5O2S - chains A and B; structure by X-ray diffraction, 3.22 A resolution.

[Chain A]
Name: GTPase KRas
Organism: Homo sapiens
Reference sequence: P01116 (RASK_HUMAN), isoform P01116-2; numbering as in UniProt (aligned over 1-166)
Sequence (169 residues; each row starts with the number of its first residue; numbers below 1 keep their minus sign (Gly-2 is residue -2)):
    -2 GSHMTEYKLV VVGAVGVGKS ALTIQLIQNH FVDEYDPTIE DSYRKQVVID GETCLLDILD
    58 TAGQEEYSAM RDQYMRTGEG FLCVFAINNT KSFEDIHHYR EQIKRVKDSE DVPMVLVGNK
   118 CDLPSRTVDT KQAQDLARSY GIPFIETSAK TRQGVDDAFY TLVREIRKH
Not modelled in the structure: -2 to 0, 166
Differences from the reference sequence: expression tag (-2 to 0); variant Val12 (Gly in P01116)
Curated features (UniProtKB/Swiss-Prot):
  - motif: Tyr32 to Tyr40 (Effector region)
  - binding site (GTP): Gly10, Ala11, Gly13 to Ala18, Val29 to Thr35, Ala59, Gly60, Asn116 to Asp119
  - modified residue: Met1 (N-acetylmethionine), Thr2 (N-acetylthreonine), Lys104 (N6-acetyllysine)
  - glycosylation: Thr35 (Microbial infection: O-linked (Glc) threonine)
  - natural variant: Lys5 (K5E: In NS3; K5N: In GASC), Gly10 (G10GG: In AML), Val12 (G12V: In GASC; this construct carries the variant), Gly13 (G13D: In GASC, JMML and OES; G13R: In pylocytic astrocytoma), Val14 (V14I: In NS3), Leu19 (L19F: In OES), Gln22 (Q22E: In CFC2; Q22R: In NS3), Pro34 (P34L: In NS3; P34Q: In NS3; P34R: In CFC2), Ile36 (I36M: In NS3), Thr58 (T58I: In NS3), Ala59 (A59T: In GASC), Gly60 (G60R: In CFC2; G60S: In NS3), 8 further natural variant entries in UniProt
  - mutagenesis: Asp38 (D38A: Decreased interaction with MAPKAP1/SIN1), Tyr40 (Y40A: Decreased interaction with MAPKAP1/SIN1), Gln61 (Q61L: Promotes GTP binding)
Metal / ion sites: Mg2+: Ser17 (together with GDP)
Residues lining bound ligands: GDP (guanosine-5'-diphosphate): Ala11, Val12, Gly13, Val14, Gly15, Lys16, Ser17, Ala18, Phe28, Val29, Asp30, Glu31, Tyr32, Asp57, Asn116, Lys117, Asp119, Leu120, Ser145, Ala146, Lys147

[Chain B]
Name: darpin K27
Organism: Homo sapiens
Notes: antibody fragment or engineered binder
Sequence (178 residues; row label = number of the first residue in the row):
     1 MGHHHHHHHH HHSSGHIEGR HMDLGKKLLE AARAGQDDEV RILMANGADV NAHDTFGFTP
    61 LHLAALYGHL EIVEVLLKNG ADVNADDSYG RTPLHLAAMR GHLEIVEVLL KYGADVNAAD
   121 EEGRTPLHLA AKRGHLEIVE VLLKNGADVN AQDKFGKTAF DISIDNGNED LAEILQKL
Not modelled in the structure: 1-21, 178

[Chain A / chain B interface]
Pairs across the interface (39; chain A residue first):
  Ile24(A) - Tyr89(B)
  Gln25(A) - Ser88(B)  hydrogen bond (side chain-backbone)
  Gln25(A) - Tyr89(B)
  Val29(A) - Phe56(B)  hydrophobic
  Asp30(A) - Thr55(B)
  Glu31(A) - Asp54(B)
  Glu31(A) - Thr55(B)
  Tyr32(A) - Phe56(B)  hydrophobic
  Tyr32(A) - Arg91(B)  hydrogen bond
  Asp33(A) - Arg33(B)  salt bridge
  Asp33(A) - Leu63(B)
  Asp33(A) - Tyr67(B)  hydrogen bond
  Thr35(A) - Leu66(B)
  Thr35(A) - Tyr67(B)  hydrogen bond
  Thr35(A) - Arg100(B)
  Ile36(A) - Phe58(B)  hydrophobic
  Ile36(A) - Leu66(B)  hydrophobic
  Ile36(A) - Met99(B)  hydrophobic
  Glu37(A) - Met99(B)
  Glu37(A) - Arg133(B)
  Asp38(A) - Arg91(B)  salt bridge
  Asp38(A) - Met99(B)
  Asp38(A) - Arg124(B)  salt bridge
  Asp38(A) - Arg133(B)  salt bridge
  Ser39(A) - Arg124(B)  hydrogen bond (backbone-side chain)
  Ser39(A) - Lys132(B)
  Tyr40(A) - Tyr89(B)  hydrophobic
  Tyr40(A) - Arg91(B)
  Tyr40(A) - Glu122(B)
  Arg41(A) - Glu122(B)  salt bridge
  Arg41(A) - Arg124(B)
  Arg41(A) - Asp153(B)  salt bridge
  Arg41(A) - Phe155(B)
  Leu52(A) - Phe155(B)  hydrophobic
  Ala66(A) - Arg133(B)
  Met67(A) - Lys132(B)
  Met67(A) - Arg133(B)  hydrogen bond
  Gln70(A) - Asn166(B)
  Tyr71(A) - Lys132(B)  hydrogen bond
Interface residues without a listed pair, chain A (23 interface residues in all): Ile21, Pro34, Lys42, Asp54
Interface residues without a listed pair, chain B (23 interface residues in all): Glu121, Leu129, Lys157
From the paper, about this interface:
  - interface residues, chain A: Gln25(A), Asp38(A), Ser39(A)

[In short]
Chain A and chain B each contribute 23 residues to their interface, with 7 hydrogen bonds and 6 salt bridges.
Among the polar pairs are Asp33(A)-Arg33(B), Asp38(A)-Arg91(B) and Asp38(A)-Arg124(B). Chain A binds GDP.
UniProt lists 21 GTP-binding residues and 3 mutagenesis sites on chain A. The paper reports interface residues
Gln25(A), Asp38(A) and Ser39(A).
Chain A is GTPase KRas and chain B is darpin K27, both from Homo sapiens; the structure, Human KRAS in complex
with darpin K27, was determined by X-ray diffraction together with 5O2T from the same study.
